Entry 8X2X (electron microscopy, 3.80 A resolution); this record covers chains J and G of the 14 polymer chains in the assembly.

== Chain J ==
Molecule: 146-nt DNA strand
Sequence (146 nucleotides; numbered 147 to 292; the number before each row is that of its first residue):
   147 ATCAATATCC ACCTGCAGAT TCTACCAAAA GTGTATTTGG AAACTGCTCC ATCAAAAGGC
   207 ATGTTCAGCG GAATTCCGCT GAACATGCCT TTTGATGGAG CAGTTTCCAA ATACACTTTT
   267 GGTAGAATCT GCAGGTGGAT ATTGAT

== Chain G ==
Protein: Histone H2A
Source organism: Saccharomyces cerevisiae
UniProtKB: A0A6A5Q818 (A0A6A5Q818_YEASX); residues -6 to 127 here correspond to UniProt positions 1-134 (UniProt number = residue number + 7)
Chain sequence (134 residues; numbered -6 to 127; the number before each row is that of its first residue; numbers below 1 keep their minus sign (Met-6 is residue -6)):
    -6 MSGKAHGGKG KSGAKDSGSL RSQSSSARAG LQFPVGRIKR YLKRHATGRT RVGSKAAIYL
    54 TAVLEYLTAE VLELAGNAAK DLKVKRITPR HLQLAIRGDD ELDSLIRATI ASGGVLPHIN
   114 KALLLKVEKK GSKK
Not modelled in the structure: -6 to 12, 121-127

== Chain J / chain G interface ==
Contacting residue pairs (9):
  DA165(J) with Lys78(G), salt bridge to the phosphate
  DA175(J) with Arg33(G), hydrogen bond to the phosphate
  DA176(J) with Arg30(G), phosphate contact; Arg33(G), salt bridge to the phosphate
  DG177(J) with Gln16(G), phosphate contact; Ser17(G), sugar contact; Ser18(G), phosphate contact; Ser19(G), phosphate contact
  DT178(J) with Gln16(G), sugar contact
Other interface residues (no listed pair), chain J (6 interface residues in all): DG164
Other interface residues (no listed pair), chain G (10 interface residues in all): Arg21, Val28, Gly29

== Summary ==
The interface between chain J and chain G involves 6 residues on one side and 10 on the other, with 1 hydrogen
bond and 2 salt bridges. Among the polar pairs are DA175(J)-Arg33(G), DA165(J)-Lys78(G) and DA176(J)-Arg33(G).
Here chain J is a 146-nt DNA strand and chain G is Histone H2A (Saccharomyces cerevisiae). Entry 8X2X (The
piccolo NuA4 bound to the H2A.Z nucleosome complex at pre-H4-acetylation state) was determined by electron
microscopy, deposited together with 8X2Y, 8X2Z, 8X30, 8X31 and 8X32.
